PDB entry 6J4Z | electron microscopy, 4.10 A resolution (low resolution: residue-level contacts below are approximate; hydrogen-bond / salt-bridge calls are withheld) | chains B and P of the 27 polymer chains in the assembly

Chain B:
Molecule: DNA-directed RNA polymerase subunit beta
Source organism: Komagataella phaffii (strain GS115 / ATCC 20864)
Notes: EC 2.7.7.6
Reference sequence: C4QZQ7 (C4QZQ7_KOMPG); numbering as in UniProt (aligned over 1-1227)
Amino-acid sequence (1227 residues; numbered 1 to 1227; the number before each row is that of its first residue):
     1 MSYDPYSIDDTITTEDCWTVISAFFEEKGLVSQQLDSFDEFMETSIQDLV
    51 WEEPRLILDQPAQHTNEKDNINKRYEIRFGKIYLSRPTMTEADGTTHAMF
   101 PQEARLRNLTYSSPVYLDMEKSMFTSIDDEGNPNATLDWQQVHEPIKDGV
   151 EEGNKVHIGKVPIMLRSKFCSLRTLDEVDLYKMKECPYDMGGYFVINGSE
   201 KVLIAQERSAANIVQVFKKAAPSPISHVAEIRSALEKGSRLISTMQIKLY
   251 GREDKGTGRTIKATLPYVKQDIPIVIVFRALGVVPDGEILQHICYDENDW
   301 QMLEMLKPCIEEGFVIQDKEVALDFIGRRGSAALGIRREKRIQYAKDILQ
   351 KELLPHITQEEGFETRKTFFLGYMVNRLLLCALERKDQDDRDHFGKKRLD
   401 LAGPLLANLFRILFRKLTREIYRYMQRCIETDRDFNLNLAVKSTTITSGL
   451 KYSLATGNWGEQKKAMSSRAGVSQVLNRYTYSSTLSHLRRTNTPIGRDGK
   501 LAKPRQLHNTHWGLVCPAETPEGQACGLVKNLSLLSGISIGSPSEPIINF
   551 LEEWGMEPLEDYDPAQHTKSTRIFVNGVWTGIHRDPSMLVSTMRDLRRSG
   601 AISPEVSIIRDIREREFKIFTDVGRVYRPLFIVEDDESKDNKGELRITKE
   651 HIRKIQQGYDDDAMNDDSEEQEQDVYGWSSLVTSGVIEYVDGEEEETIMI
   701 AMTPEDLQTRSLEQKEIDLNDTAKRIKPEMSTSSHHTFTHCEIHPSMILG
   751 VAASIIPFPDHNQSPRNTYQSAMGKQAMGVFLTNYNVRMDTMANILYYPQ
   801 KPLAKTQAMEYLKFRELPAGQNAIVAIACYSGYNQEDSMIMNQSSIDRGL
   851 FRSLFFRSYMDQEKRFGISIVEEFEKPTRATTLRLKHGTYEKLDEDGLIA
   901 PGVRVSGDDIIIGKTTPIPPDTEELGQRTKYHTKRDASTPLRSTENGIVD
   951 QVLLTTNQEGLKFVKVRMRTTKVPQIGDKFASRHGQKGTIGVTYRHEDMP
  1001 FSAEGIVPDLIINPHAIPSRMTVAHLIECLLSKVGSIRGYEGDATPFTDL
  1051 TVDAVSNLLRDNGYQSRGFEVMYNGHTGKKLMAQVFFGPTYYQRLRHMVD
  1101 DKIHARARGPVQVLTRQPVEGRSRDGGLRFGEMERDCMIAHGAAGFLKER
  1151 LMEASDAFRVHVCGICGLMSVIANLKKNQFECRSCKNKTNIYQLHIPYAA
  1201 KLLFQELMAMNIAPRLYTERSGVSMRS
Unresolved in the structure: 1-8, 65-68, 129-152, 663-674, 712-718, 921-930, 1223-1227
Ion coordination: Zn2+: Cys1163, Cys1166, Cys1182, Cys1185

Chain P:
Molecule: 16-nt RNA strand
Sequence (16 nucleotides; numbered -5 to 10; the number before each row is that of its first residue; numbers below 1 keep their minus sign (G-5 is residue -5)):
    -5 GCCUGGUGUCUUGGGU
Ion coordination: Mg2+: U10 (shared with 3 residues of chain A)

How chain B and chain P interact:
Pairs across the interface (22):
  Gln474(B) with U6(P); G7(P)
  Arg497(B) with G7(P)
  Glu522(B) with U10(P)
  Gln776(B) with G8(P); G9(P)
  Arg884(B) with G-1(P); G0(P)
  Leu885(B) with G-1(P)
  Lys886(B) with G-1(P); G0(P)
  His887(B) with U-2(P); G-1(P)
  Arg935(B) with G0(P)
  Asp936(B) with G0(P)
  Ser938(B) with G0(P)
  Lys979(B) with G9(P); U10(P)
  Lys987(B) with U10(P)
  His1097(B) with G9(P)
  Pro1110(B) with G0(P)
  Val1111(B) with G0(P)
Interface residues without a listed pair, chain B (23 interface residues in all): Ala470, Gly471, Arg490, Pro521, Ala772, Ala937, Arg1124
Interface residues without a listed pair, chain P (11 interface residues in all): U1, G2, U5

Summary:
23 residues of chain B and 11 residues of chain P are in contact. Cys1163(B), Cys1166(B), Cys1182(B) and
Cys1185(B) form the Zn2+ site.
Chain B is DNA-directed RNA polymerase subunit beta (Komagataella phaffii (strain GS115 / ATCC 20864)) and
chain P is a 16-nt RNA strand; the structure, RNA polymerase II elongation complex bound with Spt4/5 and
foreign DNA, stalled at SHL(-1) of the ..., was determined by electron microscopy together with 6IR9, 6J4W,
6J4X, 6J4Y, 6J50 and 6J51 from the same study.
